PDB entry 6IG0 | electron microscopy, 3.37 A resolution | chains D and J of the 10 polymer chains in the assembly

# Chain D
Name: Type III-A CRISPR-associated protein Csm2
From: Streptococcus thermophilus ND03
UniProtKB: A0A2U2M049 (A0A2U2M049_STRTR); numbering as in UniProt (aligned over 1-126)
Chain sequence (126 residues; numbered 1 to 126; the number before each row is that of its first residue):
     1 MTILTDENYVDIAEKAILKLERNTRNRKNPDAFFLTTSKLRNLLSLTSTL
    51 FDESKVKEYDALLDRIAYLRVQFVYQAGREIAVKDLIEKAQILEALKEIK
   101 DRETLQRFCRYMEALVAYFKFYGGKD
Unresolved in the structure: 1-2, 124-126
What the authors report for this chain:
  - mutagenesis - K39A, R41A: decreased catalytic activity

# Chain J
Molecule: CTR1
Sequence (42 nucleotides; row label = number of the first residue in the row):
     1 GGUAGGAAUGGGUAAUUAUAGCGAGCUAGAAAGCCAAAGGUC
Unresolved in the structure: 1-6, 40-42

# Chain D / chain J interface
Contacting residue pairs - 13 pairs, chain D then chain J:
  Thr-36(D) with A14(J), hydrogen bond to the phosphate
  Thr-37(D) with A15(J), hydrogen bond to the phosphate; U16(J), phosphate contact
  Ser-38(D) with A14(J), phosphate contact; A15(J), hydrogen bond to the phosphate
  Lys-39(D) with U13(J), salt bridge to the phosphate; A14(J), phosphate contact
  Arg-41(D) with U17(J), hydrogen bond to the sugar
  Tyr-75(D) with G12(J), phosphate contact
  Arg-79(D) with G12(J), salt bridge to the phosphate; U13(J), salt bridge to the phosphate
  Lys-120(D) with U16(J), salt bridge to the phosphate; U17(J), salt bridge to the phosphate
Other interface residues (no listed pair), chain D (9 interface residues in all): Glu-80
Other interface residues (no listed pair), chain J (7 interface residues in all): G11

# Overview
9 residues of chain D and 7 residues of chain J are in contact, with 4 hydrogen bonds and 5 salt bridges.
Polar contacts include Arg-41(D)/U17(J), Thr-36(D)/A14(J) and Thr-37(D)/A15(J). From the paper: K39A and R41A
of chain D reduce catalytic activity.
Chain D is Type III-A CRISPR-associated protein Csm2 (Streptococcus thermophilus ND03) and chain J is CTR1;
the structure, Type III-A Csm complex, Cryo-EM structure of Csm-CTR1, ATP bound, was determined by electron
microscopy, deposited together with 6IFK, 6IFL, 6IFN, 6IFR, 6IFU, 6IFY and 6IFZ.
